Entry 6TFQ (X-ray diffraction, 2.05 A resolution); this record covers chain A.

# Chain A
Molecule: ABC transporter substrate-binding protein
Source organism: Rhizobium radiobacter
UniProt: O50271 (O50271_RHIRD); residue numbers follow UniProt; this construct covers 30-522
Chain sequence (500 residues; row label = number of the first residue in the row):
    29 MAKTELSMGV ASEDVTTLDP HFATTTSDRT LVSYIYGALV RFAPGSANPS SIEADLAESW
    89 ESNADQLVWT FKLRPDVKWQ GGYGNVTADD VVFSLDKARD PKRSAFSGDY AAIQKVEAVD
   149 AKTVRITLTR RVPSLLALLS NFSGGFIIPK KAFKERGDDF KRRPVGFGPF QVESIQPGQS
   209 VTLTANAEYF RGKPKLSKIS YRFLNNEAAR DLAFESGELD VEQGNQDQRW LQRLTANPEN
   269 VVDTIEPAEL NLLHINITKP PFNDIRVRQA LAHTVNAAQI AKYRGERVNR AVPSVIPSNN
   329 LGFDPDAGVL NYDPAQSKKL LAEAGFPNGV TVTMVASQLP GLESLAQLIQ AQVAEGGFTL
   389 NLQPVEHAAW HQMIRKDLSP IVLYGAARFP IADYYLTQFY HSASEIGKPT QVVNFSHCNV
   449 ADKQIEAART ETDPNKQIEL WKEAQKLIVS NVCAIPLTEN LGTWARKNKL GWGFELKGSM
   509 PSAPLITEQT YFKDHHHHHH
Disordered / not traced: 29, 523-528
Construct notes: initiating methionine (29); expression tag (523-528)
Modified residues: Mse29 (selenomethionine); Mse36, Mse362, Mse401, Mse508 (selenomethionine; parent Met)
Ligand contacts:
  - alpha-D-glucopyranose (GLC): Glu41, Asn233, Asn234
  - N72 ((2R)-2-[[(3R,4R,5S)-3,4,5,6-tetrakis(oxidanyl)-2-oxidanylidene-hexyl]amino]pentanedioic acid): Thr52, Thr53, Thr54, Arg57, Gln254, Glu277, Asn279, Arg312, Leu367, Gly369, Leu370, Leu373, His395, His399, Tyr412, Gly413, Ala414, Arg416, Asn488

# Overview
Ligands of chain A: alpha-D-glucopyranose and compound N72.
Chain A is ABC transporter substrate-binding protein (Rhizobium radiobacter); the structure, Structure in
P3212 form of the PBP/SBP MoaA in complex with mannopinic acid from A.tumefacien R10, was determined by X-ray
diffraction (same publication as 6TFS, 6TFX, 6TG2 and 6TG3).
